Entry 6SEE (electron microscopy, 4.20 A resolution (low resolution: residue-level contacts below are approximate; hydrogen-bond / salt-bridge calls are withheld)); this record covers chains C and J of the 11 polymer chains in the assembly.

Chain C:
Protein: Histone H2A type 2-A
Source organism: Homo sapiens
UniProt: Q6FI13 (H2A2A_HUMAN); residues 0-129 here correspond to UniProt positions 1-130 (UniProt number = residue number + 1)
Sequence (130 residues; numbered 0 to 129; the number before each row is that of its first residue; numbering starts at 0):
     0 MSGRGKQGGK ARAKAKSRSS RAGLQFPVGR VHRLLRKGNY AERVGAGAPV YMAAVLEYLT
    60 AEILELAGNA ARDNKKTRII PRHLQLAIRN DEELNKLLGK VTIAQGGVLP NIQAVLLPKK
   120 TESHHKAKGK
Disordered / not traced: 0-15, 111-129

Chain J:
Molecule: 145-nt DNA strand
Source organism: synthetic construct
Sequence (145 nucleotides; numbered -72 to 72; the number before each row is that of its first residue; numbers below 1 keep their minus sign (DA-72 is residue -72)):
   -72 ATCGATGTAT ATATCTGACA CGTGCCTGGA GACTAGGGAG TAATCCCCTT GGCGGTTAAA
   -12 ACGCGGGGGA CAGCGCGTAC GTGCGTTTAA GCGGTGCTAG AGCTGTCTAC GACCAATTGA
    48 GCGGCCTCGG CACCGGGATT CTGAT

Interface between chain C and chain J:
Pairs across the interface (14; chain C residue first):
  Ser16(C) - DA-43(J)
  Ser16(C) - DG-42(J)
  Arg17(C) - DA-43(J)
  Arg17(C) - DG-42(J)
  Ser18(C) - DA-43(J)
  Val27(C) - DA-43(J)
  Gly28(C) - DG-44(J)
  Gly28(C) - DA-43(J)
  Arg29(C) - DG-44(J)
  Arg32(C) - DG-45(J)
  Arg32(C) - DG-44(J)
  Arg42(C) - DG-35(J)
  Arg77(C) - DC-54(J)
  Arg77(C) - DA-53(J)

Summary:
Chain C and chain J form an interface of 9 and 7 residues respectively.
Here chain C is Histone H2A type 2-A (Homo sapiens) and chain J is a 145-nt DNA strand (synthetic construct).
Entry 6SEE (Class2A : CENP-A nucleosome in complex with CENP-C central region) was determined by electron
microscopy together with 6SE0, 6SE6, 6SEF and 6SEG from the same study.
